PDB entry 2VDH | X-ray diffraction, 2.30 A resolution | chains G and J of the 16 polymer chains in the assembly

== Chain G ==
Molecule: Ribulose bisphosphate carboxylase large chain
Source organism: Chlamydomonas reinhardtii
Notes: EC 4.1.1.39
UniProtKB: P00877 (RBL_CHLRE); numbering as in UniProt (aligned over 1-475)
Amino-acid sequence (475 residues; each row starts with the number of its first residue):
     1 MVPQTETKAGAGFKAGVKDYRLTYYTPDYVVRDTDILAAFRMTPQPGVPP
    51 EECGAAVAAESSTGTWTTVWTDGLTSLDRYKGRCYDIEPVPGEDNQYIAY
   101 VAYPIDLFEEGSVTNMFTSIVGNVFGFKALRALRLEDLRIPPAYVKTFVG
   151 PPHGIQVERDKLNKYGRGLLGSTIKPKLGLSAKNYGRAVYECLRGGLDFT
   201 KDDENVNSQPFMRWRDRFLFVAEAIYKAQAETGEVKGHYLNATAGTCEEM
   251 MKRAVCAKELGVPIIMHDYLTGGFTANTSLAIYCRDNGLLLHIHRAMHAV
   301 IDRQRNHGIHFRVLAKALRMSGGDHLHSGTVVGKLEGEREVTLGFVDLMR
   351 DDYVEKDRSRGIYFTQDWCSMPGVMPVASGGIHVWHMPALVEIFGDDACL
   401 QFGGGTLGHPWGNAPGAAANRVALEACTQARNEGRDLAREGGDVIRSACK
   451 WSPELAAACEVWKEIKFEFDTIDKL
Disordered / not traced: 1-8
Cystine bridges: Cys449-Cys459
Modified positions: Pro104, Pro151 (4-hydroxyproline; HYP); Lys201 (lysine nz-carboxylic acid; KCX); Cys256, Cys369 (s-methylcysteine; SMC)
Construct notes: conflict Pro46 (Leu in P00877); engineered mutation Ser172 (Cys in P00877)
What the authors report for this chain:
  - mutagenesis - C172S: increased catalytic activity on specificity factor
  - mutagenesis - C172S: unchanged catalytic activity on Vmax for carboxylation
  - mutagenesis - C172S (Tm change 2 degC): decreased stability
  - binding site for 2-carboxyarabinitol-1,5-diphosphate: Thr173
  - catalytic residues: Lys175 (citing earlier work)

== Chain J ==
Molecule: Ribulose bisphosphate carboxylase small chain 1
Source organism: Chlamydomonas reinhardtii
Notes: EC 4.1.1.39
UniProtKB: P00873 (RBS1_CHLRE); residues 1-140 here correspond to UniProt positions 46-185 (UniProt number = residue number + 45)
Amino-acid sequence (140 residues; each row starts with the number of its first residue):
     1 MMVWTPVNNKMFETFSYLPPLTDEQIAAQVDYIVANGWIPCLEFAEADKA
    51 YVSNESAIRFGSVSCLYYDNRYWTMWKLPMFGCRDPMQVLREIVACTKAF
   101 PDAYVRLVAFDNQKQVQIMGFLVQRPKTARDFQPANKRSV
Modified positions: Met1 (n-methyl methionine; MME)

== Chain G / chain J interface ==
Pairs across the interface (24; chain G residue first):
  Ala9(G) - Gly82(J)
  Ala9(G) - Arg84(J)
  Gly10(G) - Gly82(J)  hydrogen bond (backbone-backbone)
  Gly10(G) - Arg84(J)
  Ala11(G) - Phe81(J)
  Ala11(G) - Gly82(J)
  Gly12(G) - Phe81(J)
  Phe13(G) - Leu78(J)  hydrophobic
  Trp70(G) - Met75(J)  hydrophobic
  Trp70(G) - Leu78(J)  hydrophobic
  Trp70(G) - Pro79(J)
  Trp70(G) - Phe81(J)
  Gly73(G) - Ile39(J)
  Gly73(G) - Phe81(J)
  Gly73(G) - Asn112(J)
  Leu74(G) - Phe81(J)
  Leu74(G) - Phe110(J)  hydrophobic
  Leu74(G) - Asn112(J)
  Leu74(G) - Gln115(J)
  Thr75(G) - Asn112(J)  hydrogen bond (backbone-side chain)
  Thr75(G) - Gln115(J)  hydrogen bond
  Ser76(G) - Asn112(J)
  Ser76(G) - Gln113(J)
  Arg79(G) - Gln113(J)

== Overview ==
Chain G and chain J each contribute 11 residues to their interface, with 3 hydrogen bonds. Polar contacts
include Thr75(G)-Asn112(J), Thr75(G)-Gln115(J) and Gly10(G)-Gly82(J). The paper reports the catalytic residue
Lys175(G); C172S of chain G increases catalytic activity on specificity factor.
Chain G is Ribulose bisphosphate carboxylase large chain and chain J is Ribulose bisphosphate carboxylase
small chain 1, both from Chlamydomonas reinhardtii; the structure, Crystal structure of Chlamydomonas
reinhardtii Rubisco with a large- subunit C172S mutation, was determined by X-ray diffraction, deposited
together with 2VDI.
